PDB entry 6MWY | X-ray diffraction, 2.59 A resolution | chain A

Chain A:
Protein: Pre-mRNA-processing-splicing factor 8
Organism: Cryptococcus gattii serotype B
UniProt: A0A095EAP2 (A0A095EAP2_CRYGR); residues 1-171 here correspond to UniProt positions 1466-1636 (UniProt number = residue number + 1465)
Chain sequence (214 residues; row label = number of the first residue in the row; numbers below 1 keep their minus sign (Mse-42 is residue -42)):
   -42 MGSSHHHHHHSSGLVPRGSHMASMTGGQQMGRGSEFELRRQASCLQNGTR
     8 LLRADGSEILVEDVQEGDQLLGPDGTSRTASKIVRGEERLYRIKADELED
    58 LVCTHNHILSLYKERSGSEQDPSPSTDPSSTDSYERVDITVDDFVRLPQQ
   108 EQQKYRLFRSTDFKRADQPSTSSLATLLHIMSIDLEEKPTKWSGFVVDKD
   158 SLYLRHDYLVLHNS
Disordered / not traced: -42 to 0, 73-89, 119-131, 171
Modified positions: Mse-42, Mse-22, Mse-19, Mse-13 (selenomethionine); Mse138 (selenomethionine; parent Met)
Construct notes: initiating methionine (-42); expression tag (-41 to 0)
What the authors report for this chain:
  - catalytic residues: Cys1, Asn170 (citing earlier work)
  - mutagenesis - H62A, D95A: unchanged catalytic activity
  - mutagenesis - C1A, H169A: abolished catalytic activity
  - catalytic residues: His169
  - conformationally variable residues (order/disorder transition): Ser73 to Asp89, Asp119 to Leu131
  - mutagenesis - C1A/H62A/D95A/H169A: decreased growth

Overview:
From the paper: catalytic residues Cys1, Asn170 and His169; C1A and H169A abolish catalytic activity; 5
substitutions were tested in all.
Chain A is Pre-mRNA-processing-splicing factor 8 (Cryptococcus gattii serotype B); the structure, The Prp8
intein of Cryptococcus gattii, was determined by X-ray diffraction together with 6MYL from the same study.
